1NBZ - chains A and C of the 3 polymer chains in the assembly; structure by X-ray diffraction, 1.85 A resolution.

Chain A:
Protein: antibody kappa light chain
Organism: Mus musculus
Notes: fragment: light chain; antibody fragment or engineered binder
Chain sequence (214 residues; row label = number of the first residue in the row; note: 4 numbers in that range are skipped by the numbering (no residue carries them; nothing is unmodelled there)):
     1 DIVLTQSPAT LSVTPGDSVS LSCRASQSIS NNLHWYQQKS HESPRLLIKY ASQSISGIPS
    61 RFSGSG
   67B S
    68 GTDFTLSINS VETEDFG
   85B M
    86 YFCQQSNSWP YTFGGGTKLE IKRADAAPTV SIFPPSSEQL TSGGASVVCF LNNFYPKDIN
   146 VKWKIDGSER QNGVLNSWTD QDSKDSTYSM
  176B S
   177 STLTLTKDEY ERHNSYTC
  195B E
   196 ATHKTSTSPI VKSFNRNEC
Disulfide bonds: Cys23-Cys88, Cys134-Cys194
Construct notes: cloning artifact (1-2, 4)

Chain C:
Protein: Lysozyme C
Organism: Gallus gallus
Notes: EC 3.2.1.17
UniProtKB: P00698 (LYSC_CHICK); residues 601-729 here correspond to UniProt positions 19-147 (UniProt number = residue number - 582)
Chain sequence (129 residues; row label = number of the first residue in the row):
   601 KVFGRCELAA AMKRHGLDNY RGYSLGNWVC AAKFESNFNT QATNRNTDGS TDYGILQINS
   661 RWWCNDGRTP GSRNLCNIPC SALLSSDITA SVNCAKAIVS DGNGMNAWVA WRNRCKGTDV
   721 QAWIRGCRL
Disulfide bonds: Cys606-Cys727, Cys630-Cys715, Cys664-Cys680, Cys676-Cys694
Construct notes: engineered mutation Ala697 (Lys115 in P00698)
Swiss-Prot annotation at these positions:
  - active site: Glu635, Asp652
  - binding site (substrate): Asp701

Chain A / chain C interface:
Contacting residue pairs - 18 pairs, chain A then chain C:
  Ser30(A) with Gly616(C); Asp618(C)
  Asn31(A) with His615(C), hydrogen bond (side chain-backbone); Gly616(C); Lys696(C)
  Asn32(A) with Gly616(C); Tyr620(C); Lys696(C)
  Tyr50(A) with Asn693(C); Lys696(C)
  Gln53(A) with Thr689(C); Asn693(C), hydrogen bond
  Ser91(A) with Tyr620(C)
  Asn92(A) with Asn619(C); Tyr620(C); Arg621(C), hydrogen bond (backbone-backbone)
  Trp94(A) with Arg621(C)
  Tyr96(A) with Arg621(C), hydrogen bond
Other interface residues (no listed pair), chain A (11 interface residues in all): Lys49, Ser93
Other interface residues (no listed pair), chain C (11 interface residues in all): Arg614, Ser700

In short:
Chain A and chain C each contribute 11 residues to their interface; the contacts include 4 hydrogen bonds.
Among the polar pairs are Asn31(A)-His615(C), Gln53(A)-Asn693(C) and Tyr96(A)-Arg621(C). Curated annotation
(UniProt) lists active-site residues Glu635(C) and Asp652(C) and substrate-binding residue Asp701(C) on chain
C.
Chain A is antibody kappa light chain (Mus musculus) and chain C is Lysozyme C (Gallus gallus); the structure,
Crystal Structure of HyHEL-63 complexed with HEL mutant K97A, was determined by X-ray diffraction together
with 1NBY from the same study.
